Entry 5CGH (X-ray diffraction, 2.50 A resolution); this record covers chains H and I of the 30 polymer chains in the assembly.

Chain H:
Protein: Proteasome subunit beta type-2
From: Saccharomyces cerevisiae S288C
Notes: EC 3.4.25.1
UniProt: P25043 (PSB2_YEAST); residues 1-232 here correspond to UniProt positions 30-261 (UniProt number = residue number + 29)
Sequence (232 residues; each row starts with the number of its first residue):
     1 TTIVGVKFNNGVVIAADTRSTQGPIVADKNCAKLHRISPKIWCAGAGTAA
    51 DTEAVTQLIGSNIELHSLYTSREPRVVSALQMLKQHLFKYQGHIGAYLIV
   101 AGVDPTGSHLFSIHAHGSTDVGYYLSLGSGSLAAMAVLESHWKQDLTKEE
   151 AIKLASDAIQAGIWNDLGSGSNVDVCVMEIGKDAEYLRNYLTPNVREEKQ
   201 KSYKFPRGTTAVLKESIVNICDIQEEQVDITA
Unresolved in the structure: 223-232
Swiss-Prot annotation at these positions:
  - active site: Thr1 (Nucleophile)

Chain I:
Protein: Proteasome subunit beta type-3
From: Saccharomyces cerevisiae S288C
Notes: EC 3.4.25.1
UniProt: P25451 (PSB3_YEAST); residues 0-204 here correspond to UniProt positions 1-205 (UniProt number = residue number + 1)
Sequence (205 residues; each row starts with the number of its first residue; numbering starts at 0):
     0 MSDPSSINGGIVVAMTGKDCVAIACDLRLGSQSLGVSNKFEKIFHYGHVF
    50 LGITGLATDVTTLNEMFRYKTNLYKLKEERAIEPETFTQLVSSSLYERRF
   100 GPYFVGPVVAGINSKSGKPFIAGFDLIGCIDEAKDFIVSGTASDQLFGMC
   150 ESLYEPNLEPEDLFETISQALLNAADRDALSGWGAVVYIIKKDEVVKRYL
   200 KMRQD
Unresolved in the structure: 0
Ion coordination: Mg2+ site 1: Ala174, Asp177, Ser180; Mg2+ site 2: Asp204 (shared with 3 residues of chain Y)
Swiss-Prot annotation at these positions:
  - modified residue: Ser30 (Phosphoserine)
  - cross-link: Lys69 (Glycyl lysine isopeptide (Lys-Gly) (interchain with G-Cter in ubiquitin))

How chain H and chain I interact:
Contacting residue pairs (58; chain H residue first):
  Ile25(H) - Asp143(I)
  Ile25(H) - Phe146(I)  hydrophobic
  Val26(H) - Phe146(I)
  Ala27(H) - Phe146(I)  hydrophobic
  Asp28(H) - Asp130(I)
  Asp28(H) - Glu131(I)
  Lys29(H) - Glu150(I)  salt bridge
  Ala49(H) - Cys128(I)  hydrophobic
  Ala50(H) - Tyr95(I)
  Ala50(H) - Ile126(I)  hydrophobic
  Ala50(H) - Cys128(I)  hydrophobic
  Asp51(H) - Tyr95(I)  hydrogen bond
  Asp51(H) - Arg98(I)  salt bridge
  Ala54(H) - Tyr95(I)
  Tyr90(H) - Phe99(I)  hydrophobic
  His93(H) - Arg98(I)  hydrogen bond (backbone-side chain)
  His93(H) - Phe99(I)
  Ile94(H) - Phe99(I)  hydrophobic
  Arg196(H) - Glu150(I)  salt bridge
  Lys199(H) - Glu150(I)
  Lys199(H) - Ser151(I)
  Lys199(H) - Tyr153(I)  hydrogen bond (side chain-backbone)
  Ser202(H) - Glu154(I)  hydrogen bond
  Tyr203(H) - Ser151(I)
  Tyr203(H) - Leu152(I)  hydrophobic
  Lys204(H) - Glu154(I)
  Lys204(H) - Asp161(I)
  Phe205(H) - Leu152(I)  hydrophobic
  Phe205(H) - Gln168(I)
  Arg207(H) - Glu160(I)
  Arg207(H) - Asp161(I)  salt bridge
  Gly208(H) - Glu164(I)  hydrogen bond (backbone-side chain)
  Thr209(H) - Glu164(I)
  Thr210(H) - Glu164(I)  hydrogen bond
  Thr210(H) - Ser167(I)
  Thr210(H) - Gln168(I)  hydrogen bond
  Thr210(H) - Leu199(I)
  Ala211(H) - Leu199(I)
  Ala211(H) - Lys200(I)  hydrogen bond (backbone-backbone)
  Val212(H) - Phe163(I)  hydrophobic
  Val212(H) - Tyr198(I)
  Leu213(H) - Tyr198(I)  hydrogen bond (backbone-backbone)
  Leu213(H) - Leu199(I)
  Leu213(H) - Lys200(I)
  Lys214(H) - Lys196(I)
  Lys214(H) - Arg197(I)
  Lys214(H) - Tyr198(I)  hydrogen bond (backbone-backbone)
  Glu215(H) - Lys196(I)
  Glu215(H) - Arg197(I)  salt bridge
  Ser216(H) - Val195(I)
  Ser216(H) - Lys196(I)  hydrogen bond (backbone-backbone)
  Ile217(H) - Val194(I)
  Val218(H) - Val194(I)  hydrogen bond (backbone-backbone)
  Val218(H) - Lys196(I)
  Asn219(H) - His44(I)
  Ile220(H) - Gly46(I)
  Ile220(H) - Val194(I)  hydrophobic
  Asp222(H) - Lys74(I)  salt bridge
Also at the interface, not in a pair above, chain H (36 interface residues in all): Gln22, Thr48, Pro206
Also at the interface, not in a pair above, chain I (38 interface residues in all): His47, Phe49, Asp124, Asp134, Glu158, Thr165, Leu171, Tyr187

Summary:
Chain H and chain I form an interface of 36 and 38 residues respectively; the contacts include 12 hydrogen
bonds and 6 salt bridges. Polar contacts include Lys29(H)-Glu150(I), Asp51(H)-Arg98(I) and
Arg196(H)-Glu150(I). From UniProt: active-site residue Thr1(H) on chain H.
Here chain H is Proteasome subunit beta type-2 and chain I is Proteasome subunit beta type-3, both from
Saccharomyces cerevisiae S288C. Entry 5CGH (Yeast 20S proteasome beta5-G48C mutant in complex with
alpha-chloroacetamide 5) was determined by X-ray diffraction, deposited together with 5CGF, 5CGG and 5CGI.
